PDB entry 4ED5 | X-ray diffraction, 2.00 A resolution | chains A and D

Chain A:
Molecule: ELAV-like protein 1
From: Homo sapiens
Notes: fragment: RRM1/RRM2 domains
UniProtKB: Q15717 (ELAV1_HUMAN); residues 18-186 here = UniProt positions 18-186
Chain sequence (177 residues; each row starts with the number of its first residue):
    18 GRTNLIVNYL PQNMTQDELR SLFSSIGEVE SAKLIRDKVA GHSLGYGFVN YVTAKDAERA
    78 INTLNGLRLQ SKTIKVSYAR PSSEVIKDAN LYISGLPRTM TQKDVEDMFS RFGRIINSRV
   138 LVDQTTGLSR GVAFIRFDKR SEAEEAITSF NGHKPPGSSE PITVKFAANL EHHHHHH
Disordered / not traced: 186-194
Construct notes: expression tag (187-194)
Residues lining bound ligands: 1-methoxy-2-(2-methoxyethoxy)ethane (M2M): Ile78, Asn82, Gly83, Thr90, Ile91, Lys92, Val93, Ser94
Curated features (UniProtKB/Swiss-Prot):
  - modified residue (Phosphoserine): Ser100, Ser158

Chain D:
Molecule: 11-nt RNA strand
Sequence (11 nucleotides; numbered 1 to 11; the number before each row is that of its first residue):
     1 AUUUUUAUUU U
Disordered / not traced: 1

Chain A / chain D interface:
Contacting residue pairs (48; chain A residue first):
  Asn21(A) - U10(D)  hydrogen bond to the base
  Ile23(A) - U8(D)  sugar contact
  Ile23(A) - U9(D)  base contact
  Asn25(A) - U8(D)  sugar contact
  Tyr26(A) - U5(D)  stacking on the base
  Tyr26(A) - A7(D)  phosphate contact
  Gln29(A) - U6(D)  hydrogen bond to the base
  Gln29(A) - A7(D)  hydrogen bond to the base
  Lys50(A) - U10(D)  base contact
  Ile52(A) - U10(D)  sugar contact
  His59(A) - A7(D)  hydrogen bond to the base
  Ser60(A) - A7(D)  hydrogen bond to the base
  Leu61(A) - A7(D)  hydrogen bond to the sugar
  Tyr63(A) - A7(D)  sugar contact
  Tyr63(A) - U8(D)  sugar contact
  Tyr63(A) - U9(D)  sugar contact
  Phe65(A) - U9(D)  sugar contact
  Phe65(A) - U10(D)  stacking on the base
  Lys89(A) - U5(D)  hydrogen bond to the sugar
  Lys89(A) - U6(D)  salt bridge to the phosphate
  Thr90(A) - U5(D)  hydrogen bond to the base
  Lys92(A) - U8(D)  hydrogen bond to the base
  Ala96(A) - U9(D)  base contact
  Arg97(A) - U8(D)  hydrogen bond to the base
  Arg97(A) - U9(D)  hydrogen bond to the base
  Ser99(A) - U9(D)  hydrogen bond to the sugar
  Ser99(A) - U10(D)  base contact
  Ser100(A) - U9(D)  hydrogen bond to the sugar
  Ile103(A) - U9(D)  phosphate contact
  Lys104(A) - U9(D)  phosphate contact
  Lys104(A) - U10(D)  salt bridge to the phosphate
  Asn107(A) - U4(D)  hydrogen bond to the base
  Tyr109(A) - U2(D)  base contact
  Tyr109(A) - U3(D)  stacking on the base
  Ile133(A) - U8(D)  base contact
  Asn134(A) - U8(D)  base contact
  Arg136(A) - U4(D)  base contact
  Arg136(A) - U5(D)  salt bridge to the phosphate
  Leu138(A) - U3(D)  sugar contact
  Leu138(A) - U4(D)  sugar contact
  Arg147(A) - U2(D)  hydrogen bond to the base
  Arg147(A) - U3(D)  salt bridge to the phosphate
  Phe151(A) - U3(D)  sugar contact
  Phe151(A) - U4(D)  stacking on the base
  Arg153(A) - U8(D)  salt bridge to the phosphate
  Lys182(A) - U3(D)  hydrogen bond to the base
  Ala184(A) - U3(D)  base contact
  Ala185(A) - U3(D)  hydrogen bond to the base
Other interface residues (no listed pair), chain A (36 interface residues in all): Gly62, Pro98, Asp105

In short:
The interface between chain A and chain D involves 36 residues on one side and 9 on the other, with 17
hydrogen bonds, 5 salt bridges and 4 aromatic stacking contacts. Polar pairs include Asn21(A)-U10(D),
Gln29(A)-U6(D) and Gln29(A)-A7(D). Bound to chain A: 1-methoxy-2-(2-methoxyethoxy)ethane.
Chain A is ELAV-like protein 1 (Homo sapiens) and chain D is an 11-nt RNA strand; the structure, Crystal
structure of the two N-terminal RRM domains of HuR complexed with RNA, was determined by X-ray diffraction.
